PDB entry 6KEJ | X-ray diffraction, 1.85 A resolution | chain A

== Chain A ==
Molecule: Bromodomain-containing protein 4
Source organism: Homo sapiens
UniProt: O60885 (BRD4_HUMAN); residue numbers follow UniProt; this construct covers 44-168
Sequence (127 residues; each row starts with the number of its first residue):
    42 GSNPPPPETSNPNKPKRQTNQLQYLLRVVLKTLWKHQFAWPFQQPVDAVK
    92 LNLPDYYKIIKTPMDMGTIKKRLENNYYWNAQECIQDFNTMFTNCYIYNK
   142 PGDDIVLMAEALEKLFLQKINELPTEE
Disordered / not traced: 42-43, 167-168
Differences from the reference sequence: expression tag (42-43)
Ligand contacts: D7F (6-[2-(diethylamino)ethoxy]-16-methoxy-11-methyl-2-oxa-11-azatetracyclo[8.6.1.03,8.013,17]heptadeca-1(17),3,5,7,9,13,15-heptaen-12-one): Trp-81, Pro-82, Phe-83, Gln-84, Gln-85, Val-87, Leu-92, Leu-94, Tyr-97, Cys-136, Tyr-139, Asn-140, Ile-146
What the authors report for this chain:
  - binding site for D7F: Trp-81, Pro-82, Gln-85, Leu-92, Tyr-139, Asn-140, Ile-146

== Summary ==
Ligands of chain A: compound D7F. The paper reports a binding site for D7F at Trp-81, Pro-82 and Gln-85 among
others.
Chain A is Bromodomain-containing protein 4 (Homo sapiens); the structure, Crystal structure of BRD4
bromodomain 1 (BD1) in complex with
6-[2-(diethylamino)ethoxy]-16-methoxy-11-methyl-2-oxa-11-azatetracyclo[8.6.1.03,8.013,17]heptadeca-1(17),3,5,7,9,13,15-heptaen-12-one,
was determined by X-ray diffraction together with 6KEC, 6KEH, 6KEI and 6KEK from the same study.
